2Q9Q - chains A and C of the 4 polymer chains in the assembly; structure by X-ray diffraction, 2.36 A resolution.

== Chain A ==
Name: DNA replication complex GINS protein PSF2
From: Homo sapiens
Reference sequence: Q9Y248 (PSF2_HUMAN); residues 1-185 here = UniProt positions 1-185
Sequence (191 residues; each row starts with the number of its first residue; numbers below 1 keep their minus sign (Gly-5 is residue -5)):
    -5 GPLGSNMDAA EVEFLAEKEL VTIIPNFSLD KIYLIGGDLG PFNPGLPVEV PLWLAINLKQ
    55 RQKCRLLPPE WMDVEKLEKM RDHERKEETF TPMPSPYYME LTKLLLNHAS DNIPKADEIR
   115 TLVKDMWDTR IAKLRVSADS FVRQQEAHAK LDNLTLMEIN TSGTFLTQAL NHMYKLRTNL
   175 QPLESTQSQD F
Unresolved in the structure: -5 to 0, 176-185
Differences from the reference sequence: cloning artifact (-5 to 0)
UniProt features mapped onto this chain:
  - modified residue: Met1 (N-acetylmethionine), Thr180 (Phosphothreonine), Ser182 (Phosphoserine)
  - cross-link: Lys109 (Glycyl lysine isopeptide (Lys-Gly) (interchain with G-Cter in SUMO2))

== Chain C ==
Name: DNA replication complex GINS protein PSF1
From: Homo sapiens
Reference sequence: Q14691 (PSF1_HUMAN); numbering as in UniProt (aligned over 1-196)
Sequence (196 residues; numbered 1 to 196; the number before each row is that of its first residue):
     1 MFCEKAMELI RELHRAPEGQ LPAFNEDGLR QVLEEMKALY EQNQSDVNEA KSGGRSDLIP
    61 TIKFRHCSLL RNRRCTVAYL YDRLLRIRAL RWEYGSILPN ALRFHMAAEE MEWFNNYKRS
   121 LATYMRSLGG DEGLDITQDM KPPKSLYIEV RCLKDYGEFE VDDGTSVLLK KNSQHFLPRW
   181 KCEQLIRQGV LEHILS
Unresolved in the structure: 146-196
Differences from the reference sequence: variant Ile97 (Val in Q14691)
UniProt features mapped onto this chain:
  - natural variant: Arg83 (R83C: In IMD55), Ile97 (V97I: this construct carries the variant), Cys152 (C152Y: In IMD55)
From the paper describing this entry:
  - conformationally variable residues (order/disorder transition): Leu146 to Ser196

== Interface between chain A and chain C ==
Contacting residue pairs (5):
  Ala4(A) with Lys144(C), hydrogen bond (backbone-side chain)
  Glu5(A) with Pro142(C)
  Glu7(A) with Lys144(C), salt bridge
  Glu11(A) with Lys144(C), salt bridge
  Gln54(A) with Ser145(C)
Other interface residues (no listed pair), chain A (6 interface residues in all): Phe8
Other interface residues (no listed pair), chain C (4 interface residues in all): Pro143

== In short ==
6 residues of chain A and 4 residues of chain C are in contact; the contacts include 1 hydrogen bond and 2
salt bridges. Among the polar pairs are Glu7(A)-Lys144(C), Glu11(A)-Lys144(C) and Ala4(A)-Lys144(C). From the
paper: conformational variability at Leu146(C).
Chain A is DNA replication complex GINS protein PSF2 and chain C is DNA replication complex GINS protein PSF1,
both from Homo sapiens; the structure, The crystal structure of full length human GINS complex, was determined
by X-ray diffraction.
